Entry 8URW (electron microscopy, 2.79 A resolution); this record covers chains D and T of the 10 polymer chains in the assembly.

# Chain D
Name: DNA-directed RNA polymerase subunit gamma
Organism: Synechococcus elongatus
Notes: EC 2.7.7.6
UniProt: P42079 (RPOC1_SYNE7); residues 1-624 here = UniProt positions 1-624
Amino-acid sequence (624 residues; numbered 1 to 624; the number before each row is that of its first residue):
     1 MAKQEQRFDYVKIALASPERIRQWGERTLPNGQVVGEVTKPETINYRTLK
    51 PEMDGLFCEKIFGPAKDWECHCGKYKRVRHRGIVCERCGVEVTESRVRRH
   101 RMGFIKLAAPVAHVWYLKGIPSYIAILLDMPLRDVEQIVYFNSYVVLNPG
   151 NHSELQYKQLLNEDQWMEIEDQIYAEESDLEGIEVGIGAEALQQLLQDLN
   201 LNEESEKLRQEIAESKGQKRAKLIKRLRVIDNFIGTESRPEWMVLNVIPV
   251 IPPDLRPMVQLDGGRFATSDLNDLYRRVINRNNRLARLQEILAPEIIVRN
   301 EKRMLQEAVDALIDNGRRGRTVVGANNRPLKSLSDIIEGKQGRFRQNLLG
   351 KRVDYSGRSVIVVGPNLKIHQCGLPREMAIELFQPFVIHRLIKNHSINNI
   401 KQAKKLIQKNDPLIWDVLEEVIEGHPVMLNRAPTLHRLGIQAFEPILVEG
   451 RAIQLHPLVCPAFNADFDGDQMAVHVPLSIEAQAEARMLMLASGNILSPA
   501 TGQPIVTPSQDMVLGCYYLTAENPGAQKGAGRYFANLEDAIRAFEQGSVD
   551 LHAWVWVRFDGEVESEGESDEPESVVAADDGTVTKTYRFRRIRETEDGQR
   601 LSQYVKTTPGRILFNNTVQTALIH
Disordered / not traced: 1-4
Ion coordination: Zn2+: Cys70, Cys72, Cys85, Cys88; Mg2+: Asp466, Asp468 (together with CTP)
Ligand contacts: CTP (cytidine-5'-triphosphate): Arg431, Pro433, Asn464, Asp466, Asp468
Swiss-Prot annotation at these positions:
  - binding site (Zn(2+)): Cys70, Cys72, Cys85, Cys88
  - binding site (Mg(2+)): Asp466, Asp468, Asp470

# Chain T
Molecule: 40-nt DNA strand
Sequence (40 nucleotides; numbered 1 to 40; the number before each row is that of its first residue):
     1 GGGCAGTCGCCGTGTACCTCTCCTAGAGCAGCATGCGCCC

# Chain D / chain T interface
Residue-residue contacts - 14 pairs, chain D then chain T:
  Leu261(D) - DT24(T)  base contact
  Asp262(D) - DT24(T)  hydrogen bond to the base
  Arg265(D) - DT24(T)  base contact
  Phe266(D) - DT24(T)  sugar contact
  Ala267(D) - DT24(T)  base contact
  Thr268(D) - DT24(T)  hydrogen bond to the phosphate
  Thr268(D) - DA25(T)  hydrogen bond to the phosphate
  Ala325(D) - DA25(T)  sugar contact
  Lys340(D) - DG14(T)  salt bridge to the phosphate
  Lys340(D) - DT15(T)  salt bridge to the phosphate
  Arg345(D) - DT13(T)  salt bridge to the phosphate
  Arg352(D) - DC17(T)  salt bridge to the phosphate
  Arg358(D) - DC17(T)  sugar contact
  Ala432(D) - DA16(T)  sugar contact
Interface residues without a listed pair, chain D (13 interface residues in all): Pro433

# Overview
13 residues of chain D and 7 residues of chain T are in contact, with 3 hydrogen bonds and 4 salt bridges.
Polar pairs include Asp262(D)-DT24(T), Thr268(D)-DT24(T) and Thr268(D)-DA25(T). Chain D binds CTP. From
UniProt: 4 Zn2+-binding residues and 3 Mg2+-binding residues on chain D.
Here chain D is DNA-directed RNA polymerase subunit gamma (Synechococcus elongatus) and chain T is a 40-nt DNA
strand. Entry 8URW (Cyanobacterial RNA polymerase elongation complex with NusG and CTP) was determined by
electron microscopy, deposited together with 8SYI and 8EMB.
